PDB entry 7PY7 | electron microscopy, 4.10 A resolution (low resolution: residue-level contacts below are approximate; hydrogen-bond / salt-bridge calls are withheld) | chains C and D of the 10 polymer chains in the assembly

== Chain C ==
Protein: DNA-directed RNA polymerase subunit beta
Organism: Escherichia coli
Notes: EC 2.7.7.6
Reference sequence: P0A8V4 (RPOB_ECO57); residue numbers follow UniProt; this construct covers 1-1342
Sequence (1342 residues; row label = number of the first residue in the row):
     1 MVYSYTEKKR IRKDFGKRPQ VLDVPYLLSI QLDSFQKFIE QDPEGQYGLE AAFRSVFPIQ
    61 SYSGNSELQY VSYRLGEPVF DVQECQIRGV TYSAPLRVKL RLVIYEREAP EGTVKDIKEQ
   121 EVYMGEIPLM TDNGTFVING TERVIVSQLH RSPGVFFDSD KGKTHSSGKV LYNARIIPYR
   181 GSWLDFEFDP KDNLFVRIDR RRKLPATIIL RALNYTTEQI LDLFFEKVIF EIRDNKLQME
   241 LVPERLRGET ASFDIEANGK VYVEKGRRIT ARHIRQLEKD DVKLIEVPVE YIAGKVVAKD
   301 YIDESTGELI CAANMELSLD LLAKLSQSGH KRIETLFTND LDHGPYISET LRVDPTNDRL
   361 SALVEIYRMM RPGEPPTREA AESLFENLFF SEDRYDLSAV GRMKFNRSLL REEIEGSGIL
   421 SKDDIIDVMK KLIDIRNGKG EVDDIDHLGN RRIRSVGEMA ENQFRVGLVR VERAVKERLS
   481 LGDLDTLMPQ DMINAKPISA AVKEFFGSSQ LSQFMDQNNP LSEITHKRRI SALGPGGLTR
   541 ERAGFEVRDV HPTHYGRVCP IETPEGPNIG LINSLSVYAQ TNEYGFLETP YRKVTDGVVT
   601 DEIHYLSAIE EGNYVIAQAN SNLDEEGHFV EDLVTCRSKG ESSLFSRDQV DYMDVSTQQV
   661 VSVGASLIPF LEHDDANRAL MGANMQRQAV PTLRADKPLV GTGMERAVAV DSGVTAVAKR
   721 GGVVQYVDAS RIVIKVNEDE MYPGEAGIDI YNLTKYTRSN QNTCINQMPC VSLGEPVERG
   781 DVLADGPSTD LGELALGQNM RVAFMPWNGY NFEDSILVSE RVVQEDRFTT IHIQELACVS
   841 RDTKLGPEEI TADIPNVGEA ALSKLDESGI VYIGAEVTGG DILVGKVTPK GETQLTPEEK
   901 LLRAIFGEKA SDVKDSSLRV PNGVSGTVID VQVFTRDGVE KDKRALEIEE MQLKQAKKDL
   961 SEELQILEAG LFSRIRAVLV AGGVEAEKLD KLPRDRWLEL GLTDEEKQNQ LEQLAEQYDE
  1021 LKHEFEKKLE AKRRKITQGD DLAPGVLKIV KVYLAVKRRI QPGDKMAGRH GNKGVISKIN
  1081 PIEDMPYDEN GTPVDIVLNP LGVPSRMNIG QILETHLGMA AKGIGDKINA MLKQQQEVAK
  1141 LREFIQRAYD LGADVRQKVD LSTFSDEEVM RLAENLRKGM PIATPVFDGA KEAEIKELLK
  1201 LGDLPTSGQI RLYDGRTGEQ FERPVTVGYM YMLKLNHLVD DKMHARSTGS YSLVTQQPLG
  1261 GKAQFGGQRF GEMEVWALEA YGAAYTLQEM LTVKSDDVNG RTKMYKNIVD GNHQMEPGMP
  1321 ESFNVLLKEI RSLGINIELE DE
Not modelled in the structure: 1
UniProt features mapped onto this chain:
  - modified residue (N6-acetyllysine): Lys1022, Lys1200

== Chain D ==
Protein: DNA-directed RNA polymerase subunit beta'
Organism: Escherichia coli
Notes: EC 2.7.7.6
Reference sequence: P0A8T8 (RPOC_ECO57); numbering as in UniProt (aligned over 1-1407)
Sequence (1407 residues; row label = number of the first residue in the row):
     1 MKDLLKFLKA QTKTEEFDAI KIALASPDMI RSWSFGEVKK PETINYRTFK PERDGLFCAR
    61 IFGPVKDYEC LCGKYKRLKH RGVICEKCGV EVTQTKVRRE RMGHIELASP TAHIWFLKSL
   121 PSRIGLLLDM PLRDIERVLY FESYVVIEGG MTNLERQQIL TEEQYLDALE EFGDEFDAKM
   181 GAEAIQALLK SMDLEQECEQ LREELNETNS ETKRKKLTKR IKLLEAFVQS GNKPEWMILT
   241 VLPVLPPDLR PLVPLDGGRF ATSDLNDLYR RVINRNNRLK RLLDLAAPDI IVRNEKRMLQ
   301 EAVDALLDNG RRGRAITGSN KRPLKSLADM IKGKQGRFRQ NLLGKRVDYS GRSVITVGPY
   361 LRLHQCGLPK KMALELFKPF IYGKLELRGL ATTIKAAKKM VEREEAVVWD ILDEVIREHP
   421 VLLNRAPTLH RLGIQAFEPV LIEGKAIQLH PLVCAAYNAD FDGDQMAVHV PLTLEAQLEA
   481 RALMMSTNNI LSPANGEPII VPSQDVVLGL YYMTRDCVNA KGEGMVLTGP KEAERLYRSG
   541 LASLHARVKV RITEYEKDAN GELVAKTSLK DTTVGRAILW MIVPKGLPYS IVNQALGKKA
   601 ISKMLNTCYR ILGLKPTVIF ADQIMYTGFA YAARSGASVG IDDMVIPEKK HEIISEAEAE
   661 VAEIQEQFQS GLVTAGERYN KVIDIWAAAN DRVSKAMMDN LQTETVINRD GQEEKQVSFN
   721 SIYMMADSGA RGSAAQIRQL AGMRGLMAKP DGSIIETPIT ANFREGLNVL QYFISTHGAR
   781 KGLADTALKT ANSGYLTRRL VDVAQDLVVT EDDCGTHEGI MMTPVIEGGD VKEPLRDRVL
   841 GRVTAEDVLK PGTADILVPR NTLLHEQWCD LLEENSVDAV KVRSVVSCDT DFGVCAHCYG
   901 RDLARGHIIN KGEAIGVIAA QSIGEPGTQL TMRTFHIGGA ASRAAAESSI QVKNKGSIKL
   961 SNVKSVVNSS GKLVITSRNT ELKLIDEFGR TKESYKVPYG AVLAKGDGEQ VAGGETVANW
  1021 DPHTMPVITE VSGFVRFTDM IDGQTITRQT DELTGLSSLV VLDSAERTAG GKDLRPALKI
  1081 VDAQGNDVLI PGTDMPAQYF LPGKAIVQLE DGVQISSGDT LARIPQESGG TKDITGGLPR
  1141 VADLFEARRP KEPAILAEIS GIVSFGKETK GKRRLVITPV DGSDPYEEMI PKWRQLNVFE
  1201 GERVERGDVI SDGPEAPHDI LRLRGVHAVT RYIVNEVQDV YRLQGVKIND KHIEVIVRQM
  1261 LRKATIVNAG SSDFLEGEQV EYSRVKIANR ELEANGKVGA TYSRDLLGIT KASLATESFI
  1321 SAASFQETTR VLTEAAVAGK RDELRGLKEN VIVGRLIPAG TGYAYHQDRM RRRAAGEAPA
  1381 APQVTAEDAS ASLAELLNAG LGGSDNE
Not modelled in the structure: 1-15, 934-947, 1127-1135, 1374-1407
Metal / ion sites: Zn2+ site 1: Cys72, Cys88; Mg2+: Asp460, Asp462 (shared with 1 residue of chain R); Zn2+ site 2: Cys814, Cys888, Cys895, Cys898
UniProt features mapped onto this chain:
  - binding site (Zn(2+)): Cys70, Cys72, Cys85, Cys88, Cys814, Cys888, Cys895, Cys898
  - binding site (Mg(2+)): Asp460, Asp462, Asp464
  - modified residue: Lys972 (N6-acetyllysine)

== Interface between chain C and chain D ==
Contacting residue pairs - 282 pairs, chain C then chain D:
  Ser166(C) - Lys1151(D)
  Phe545(C) - Asp785(D)
  Phe545(C) - Met932(D)
  Arg548(C) - Leu788(D)
  Asp549(C) - Pro750(D)
  Val550(C) - His777(D)
  Pro552(C) - Lys749(D)
  Tyr555(C) - Val769(D)
  Tyr555(C) - Phe773(D)
  Pro560(C) - Phe773(D)
  Pro560(C) - Thr776(D)
  Pro560(C) - Arg780(D)
  Ile561(C) - Tyr772(D)
  Ile561(C) - Thr776(D)
  Thr563(C) - Arg780(D)
  Gly566(C) - Ala787(D)
  Ile569(C) - Arg780(D)
  Ile569(C) - Leu783(D)
  Ile569(C) - Ala787(D)
  Gly570(C) - Arg780(D)
  Asn573(C) - Arg780(D)
  Gln618(C) - Leu770(D)
  Asn620(C) - Asn768(D)
  Thr635(C) - Leu770(D)
  Gly640(C) - Lys749(D)
  Ser642(C) - Glu756(D)
  Ser642(C) - Thr757(D)
  Ser642(C) - Ile774(D)
  Val660(C) - Val769(D)
  Glu672(C) - Leu767(D)
  His673(C) - Phe763(D)
  His673(C) - Glu765(D)
  Asp674(C) - Phe763(D)
  Asp674(C) - Tyr772(D)
  Asp675(C) - Phe763(D)
  Ala676(C) - Tyr772(D)
  Ala676(C) - Thr776(D)
  Ala676(C) - Ala779(D)
  Asn677(C) - Ala779(D)
  Asn677(C) - Leu783(D)
  Phe804(C) - Ala637(D)
  Phe804(C) - Ser638(D)
  Met805(C) - Ala637(D)
  Pro806(C) - Ala632(D)
  Pro806(C) - Ala633(D)
  Pro806(C) - Ala637(D)
  Asn808(C) - Phe629(D)
  Asn808(C) - Ala630(D)
  Asn808(C) - Ala633(D)
  Gly809(C) - Val357(D)
  Gly809(C) - Pro359(D)
  Gly809(C) - Phe629(D)
  Tyr810(C) - Val357(D)
  Tyr810(C) - Tyr360(D)
  Asn811(C) - Asp505(D)
  Phe812(C) - Val357(D)
  Phe812(C) - Pro451(D)
  Phe812(C) - Cys454(D)
  Phe812(C) - Ser503(D)
  Phe812(C) - Gln504(D)
  Phe812(C) - Asp505(D)
  Phe812(C) - Phe629(D)
  Glu813(C) - Phe461(D)
  Glu813(C) - Ser503(D)
  Glu813(C) - Gln504(D)
  Ser815(C) - Val357(D)
  Arg841(C) - Asp256(D)
  Arg841(C) - Gly257(D)
  Lys844(C) - Tyr46(D)
  Lys844(C) - Arg47(D)
  Lys844(C) - Thr48(D)
  Lys844(C) - Phe49(D)
  Gln1061(C) - Lys445(D)
  Pro1062(C) - Ala446(D)
  Gly1063(C) - Val354(D)
  Gly1063(C) - Ala446(D)
  Lys1065(C) - Asp462(D)
  Lys1065(C) - Gly463(D)
  Lys1073(C) - Asp462(D)
  Val1075(C) - Val354(D)
  Val1075(C) - Phe461(D)
  Val1075(C) - Gly463(D)
  Ser1077(C) - Thr356(D)
  Asn1099(C) - Gln504(D)
  Asn1099(C) - Asp505(D)
  Pro1100(C) - Ala637(D)
  Pro1100(C) - Met725(D)
  Leu1101(C) - Gln504(D)
  Leu1101(C) - Asp505(D)
  Leu1101(C) - Leu508(D)
  Leu1101(C) - Met725(D)
  Leu1101(C) - Arg731(D)
  Pro1104(C) - Ile722(D)
  Pro1104(C) - Met725(D)
  Pro1104(C) - Gln736(D)
  Ser1105(C) - Arg731(D)
  Ser1105(C) - Gln736(D)
  Met1107(C) - Gln736(D)
  Met1107(C) - Gln739(D)
  Met1107(C) - Phe763(D)
  Ile1109(C) - Met644(D)
  Ile1109(C) - Leu740(D)
  Ile1109(C) - Phe763(D)
  Ile1112(C) - Val639(D)
  His1116(C) - Ile641(D)
  Phe1187(C) - Leu767(D)
  Phe1187(C) - Val769(D)
  Ser1207(C) - Asp642(D)
  Gln1209(C) - Gly640(D)
  Gln1209(C) - Asp643(D)
  Glu1219(C) - Arg634(D)
  Phe1221(C) - Ala633(D)
  Phe1221(C) - Arg634(D)
  Glu1222(C) - Tyr512(D)
  Glu1222(C) - Arg634(D)
  Glu1222(C) - Ser635(D)
  Arg1223(C) - Ser635(D)
  Arg1223(C) - Ala637(D)
  Arg1223(C) - Ser721(D)
  Val1225(C) - Ser638(D)
  Thr1226(C) - Ser638(D)
  Thr1226(C) - Val639(D)
  Thr1226(C) - Gly640(D)
  Lys1242(C) - Arg352(D)
  Lys1242(C) - Gln465(D)
  Met1243(C) - Arg352(D)
  Met1243(C) - Met372(D)
  Met1243(C) - Lys445(D)
  His1244(C) - Gly351(D)
  His1244(C) - Arg352(D)
  His1244(C) - Met372(D)
  Ala1245(C) - Ser350(D)
  Ala1245(C) - Met372(D)
  Ala1245(C) - Glu375(D)
  Arg1246(C) - Asp348(D)
  Arg1246(C) - Tyr349(D)
  Arg1246(C) - Ser350(D)
  Arg1246(C) - Glu375(D)
  Ser1247(C) - Asp348(D)
  Ser1247(C) - Tyr349(D)
  Ser1247(C) - Glu375(D)
  Ser1247(C) - Lys378(D)
  Tyr1251(C) - Asp348(D)
  Leu1253(C) - Arg99(D)
  Val1254(C) - Arg99(D)
  Val1254(C) - Leu249(D)
  Thr1255(C) - Arg337(D)
  Thr1255(C) - Asn341(D)
  Gln1257(C) - Asn341(D)
  Gln1257(C) - Lys345(D)
  Pro1258(C) - Arg346(D)
  Pro1258(C) - Asp348(D)
  Leu1259(C) - Arg346(D)
  Gly1260(C) - Arg346(D)
  Gly1267(C) - Arg346(D)
  Gly1267(C) - Val347(D)
  Gln1268(C) - Arg346(D)
  Gln1268(C) - Val347(D)
  Gln1268(C) - Ser350(D)
  Gln1268(C) - Gly351(D)
  Gln1268(C) - Arg352(D)
  Arg1269(C) - Arg339(D)
  Arg1269(C) - Gln340(D)
  Arg1269(C) - Gly344(D)
  Arg1269(C) - Arg346(D)
  Phe1270(C) - Gly344(D)
  Phe1270(C) - Lys345(D)
  Phe1270(C) - Val347(D)
  Phe1270(C) - His469(D)
  Glu1272(C) - Leu343(D)
  Met1273(C) - Thr428(D)
  Glu1274(C) - Asn424(D)
  Glu1274(C) - Thr428(D)
  Glu1274(C) - Ile434(D)
  Val1275(C) - Leu343(D)
  Trp1276(C) - Arg798(D)
  Trp1276(C) - Val801(D)
  Trp1276(C) - Val917(D)
  Trp1276(C) - Gln921(D)
  Ala1277(C) - His430(D)
  Ala1277(C) - Ile434(D)
  Ala1277(C) - Gln921(D)
  Glu1279(C) - Leu1347(D)
  Glu1279(C) - Ile1357(D)
  Ala1280(C) - Arg431(D)
  Tyr1281(C) - Arg431(D)
  Tyr1281(C) - Ile434(D)
  Tyr1281(C) - Gln435(D)
  Tyr1281(C) - Met484(D)
  Tyr1281(C) - Asn489(D)
  Gly1282(C) - Leu483(D)
  Gly1282(C) - Gly1360(D)
  Gly1282(C) - Thr1361(D)
  Ala1283(C) - Glu479(D)
  Ala1283(C) - Met484(D)
  Ala1284(C) - Ile1357(D)
  Ala1284(C) - Thr1361(D)
  Ala1284(C) - Gly1362(D)
  Tyr1285(C) - Leu1356(D)
  Tyr1285(C) - Thr1361(D)
  Thr1286(C) - Ala476(D)
  Thr1286(C) - Glu479(D)
  Leu1287(C) - Ile1357(D)
  Gln1288(C) - Gly1354(D)
  Gln1288(C) - Arg1355(D)
  Glu1289(C) - Leu472(D)
  Glu1289(C) - Thr473(D)
  Met1290(C) - Val347(D)
  Leu1291(C) - Lys345(D)
  Leu1291(C) - Val1351(D)
  Thr1292(C) - Gly1354(D)
  Lys1294(C) - Asp348(D)
  Lys1294(C) - Tyr349(D)
  Lys1294(C) - Val470(D)
  Lys1294(C) - Leu472(D)
  Ser1295(C) - Lys345(D)
  Ser1295(C) - Arg346(D)
  Ser1295(C) - Val347(D)
  Asp1296(C) - Lys345(D)
  Ile1308(C) - Pro379(D)
  Ile1308(C) - Phe380(D)
  Val1309(C) - Tyr382(D)
  Val1309(C) - Gly383(D)
  His1313(C) - Leu472(D)
  His1313(C) - Thr473(D)
  His1313(C) - Leu474(D)
  Met1315(C) - Thr473(D)
  Pro1320(C) - Ile1352(D)
  Pro1320(C) - Val1353(D)
  Glu1321(C) - Arg99(D)
  Ser1322(C) - Asn341(D)
  Ser1322(C) - Leu342(D)
  Ser1322(C) - Lys345(D)
  Phe1323(C) - Ile20(D)
  Phe1323(C) - Leu342(D)
  Phe1323(C) - Ile1352(D)
  Val1325(C) - Arg99(D)
  Val1325(C) - Leu249(D)
  Leu1326(C) - Arg337(D)
  Leu1326(C) - Phe338(D)
  Leu1326(C) - Leu342(D)
  Lys1328(C) - Glu100(D)
  Lys1328(C) - Met102(D)
  Glu1329(C) - Leu245(D)
  Glu1329(C) - Leu327(D)
  Glu1329(C) - Met330(D)
  Ile1330(C) - Ile331(D)
  Ile1330(C) - Leu1332(D)
  Arg1331(C) - Trp33(D)
  Arg1331(C) - Met102(D)
  Arg1331(C) - Pro243(D)
  Ser1332(C) - Pro243(D)
  Ser1332(C) - Leu245(D)
  Ser1332(C) - Leu327(D)
  Leu1333(C) - Trp115(D)
  Leu1333(C) - Pro243(D)
  Leu1333(C) - Leu307(D)
  Leu1333(C) - Leu327(D)
  Gly1334(C) - Ala25(D)
  Ile1335(C) - Ile22(D)
  Ile1335(C) - Ala23(D)
  Ile1335(C) - Phe116(D)
  Ile1335(C) - Ala1336(D)
  Asn1336(C) - Ile22(D)
  Asn1336(C) - Ala23(D)
  Asn1336(C) - Leu24(D)
  Asn1336(C) - Ala25(D)
  Asn1336(C) - Met29(D)
  Asn1336(C) - Trp33(D)
  Ile1337(C) - Lys21(D)
  Ile1337(C) - Ile22(D)
  Glu1338(C) - Ile20(D)
  Glu1338(C) - Lys21(D)
  Leu1339(C) - Phe17(D)
  Glu1340(C) - Asp18(D)
  Glu1340(C) - Ala19(D)
  Glu1340(C) - Lys21(D)
  Asp1341(C) - Phe17(D)
  Asp1341(C) - Asp18(D)
  Glu1342(C) - Glu16(D)
  Glu1342(C) - Phe17(D)
  Glu1342(C) - Asp18(D)
Other interface residues (no listed pair), chain C (153 interface residues in all): Ser167, Ala543, Gly544, His551, His554, Arg637, Leu671, Ala679, Leu680, Trp807, Thr893, Gly1074, Ile1076, Gly1102, Val1103, Leu1113, Glu1192, Val1239, Thr1248, Gln1256, Leu1278, Met1304, Tyr1305, Lys1306
Other interface residues (no listed pair), chain D (175 interface residues in all): Lys50, Leu239, Pro246, Ser353, Ile355, Lys371, Leu376, Glu386, Ile394, Ala426, Leu429, Glu475, Tyr537, Gly636, Phe719, Ala730, Arg764, Gly766, Ser775, Lys781, Ala784, Thr797, Ile918, Trp1193, Arg1341, Lys1348, Tyr1365

== Summary ==
The interface between chain C and chain D involves 153 residues on one side and 175 on the other. The Mg2+
site is built by Asp460(D) and Asp462(D). UniProt lists 8 Zn2+-binding residues and 3 Mg2+-binding residues on
chain D.
Here chain C is DNA-directed RNA polymerase subunit beta and chain D is DNA-directed RNA polymerase subunit
beta', both from Escherichia coli. Entry 7PY7 (CryoEM structure of E.coli RNA polymerase elongation complex
bound to NusA and NusG (NusA and NusG ...) was determined by electron microscopy together with 7PY0, 7PY1,
7PY3, 7PY5, 7PY6, 7PY8 and 4 further entries from the same study.
